9KVF - chains G and D of the 7 polymer chains in the assembly; structure by electron microscopy, 3.00 A resolution.

Chain G:
Protein: Spike protein S1
From: Severe acute respiratory syndrome coronavirus 2
Reference sequence: P0DTC2 (SPIKE_SARS2); residue numbers follow UniProt; this construct covers 317-600
Sequence (284 residues; each row starts with the number of its first residue):
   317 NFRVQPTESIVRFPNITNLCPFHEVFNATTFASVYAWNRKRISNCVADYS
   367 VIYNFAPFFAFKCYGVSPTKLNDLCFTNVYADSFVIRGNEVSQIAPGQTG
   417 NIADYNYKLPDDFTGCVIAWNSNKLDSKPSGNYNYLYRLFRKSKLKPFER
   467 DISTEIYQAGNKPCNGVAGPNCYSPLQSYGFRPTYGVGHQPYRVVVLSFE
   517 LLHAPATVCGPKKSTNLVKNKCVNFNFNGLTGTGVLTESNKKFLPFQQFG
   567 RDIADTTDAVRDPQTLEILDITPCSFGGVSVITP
Disordered / not traced: 317-323, 570, 590-600
Differences from the reference sequence: variant His339 (Gly in P0DTC2), Thr346 (Arg in P0DTC2), Ile368 (Leu in P0DTC2), Phe371 (Ser in P0DTC2), Pro373 (Ser in P0DTC2), Phe375 (Ser in P0DTC2), Ala376 (Thr in P0DTC2), Asn405 (Asp in P0DTC2), Ser408 (Arg in P0DTC2), Asn417 (Lys in P0DTC2), Lys440 (Asn in P0DTC2), Pro445 (Val in P0DTC2), Ser446 (Gly in P0DTC2), Lys460 (Asn in P0DTC2), Asn477 (Ser in P0DTC2), Lys478 (Thr in P0DTC2), Ala484 (Glu in P0DTC2), Pro486 (Phe in P0DTC2), Ser490 (Phe in P0DTC2), Arg498 (Gln in P0DTC2), Tyr501 (Asn in P0DTC2), His505 (Tyr in P0DTC2)
Disulfides: Cys336-Cys361, Cys379-Cys432, Cys391-Cys525, Cys480-Cys488
Curated features (UniProtKB/Swiss-Prot):
  - region: Asn448 to Phe456 (Immunodominant HLA epitope recognized by the CD8+)
  - glycosylation: Thr323 (O-linked (GalNAc) threonine), Ser325 (O-linked (HexNAc...) serine), Asn331 (N-linked (GlcNAc...) (complex) asparagine), Asn343 (N-linked (GlcNAc...) (complex) asparagine)
  - natural variant: His339 (G339H: In strain: Omicron/BA.2.75, Omicron/XBB.1.5 and 1 more; this construct carries the variant), Thr346 (R346T: In strain: Omicron/BQ.1.1, Omicron/XBB.1.5 and 1 more; this construct carries the variant), Ile368 (L368I: In strain: Omicron/XBB.1.5, Omicron/EG.5.1; this construct carries the variant), Phe371 (S371F: In strain: Omicron/BA.2, Omicron/BA.2.12.1 and 6 more; this construct carries the variant), Pro373 (S373P: In strain: Omicron/BA.1, Omicron/BA.2 and 7 more; this construct carries the variant), Phe375 (S375F: In strain: Omicron/BA.1, Omicron/BA.2 and 7 more; this construct carries the variant), Ala376 (T376A: In strain: Omicron/BA.2, Omicron/BA.2.12.1 and 5 more; this construct carries the variant), Asn405 (D405N: In strain: Omicron/BA.2, Omicron/BA.2.12.1 and 6 more; this construct carries the variant), Ser408 (R408S: In strain: Omicron/BA.2, Omicron/BA.2.12.1 and 6 more; this construct carries the variant), Asn417 (K417N: In strain: Beta/B.1.351, Omicron/BA.1 and 8 more; this construct carries the variant), Lys440 (N440K: In strain: Omicron/BA.1, Omicron/BA.2 and 7 more; this construct carries the variant), Lys444 (K444T: In strain: Omicron/BQ.1.1), 18 further natural variant entries in UniProt
  - mutagenesis: Asn331 (N331Q: Reduced viral infectivity), Asn343 (N343Q: Reduced viral infectivity), Leu452 (L452R: Increased resistance to neutralizing antibodies. Decreases HLA binding to NF9 epitope. Increased binding affinity to human ACE2), Tyr453 (Y453F: Decreased HLA binding to NF9 epitope. Increased binding affinity to human ACE2), Ala475 (A475V: Increased resistance to neutralizing antibodies), Val483 (V483A: Increased resistance to neutralizing antibodies), Gln493 (Q493N: Reduced host ACE2-binding affinity in vitro; Q493Y: Reduced host ACE2-binding affinity in vitro), His519 (H519P: Increased resistance to human covalescent sera neutralization)

Chain D:
Protein: 4A5 light chain
From: Macaca mulatta
Sequence (107 residues; numbered 1 to 107; the number before each row is that of its first residue):
     1 DIQMTQSPSSLSAPVGDTVTITCRASQGINSYLNWFQQKPGKAPKLLIYD
    51 ASTLESGVPSRFSGSGSGTDFTLTISSLQPEDFATYYCLQYNNYPFTFGP
   101 GTRLDIK
Disulfides: Cys23-Cys88

Interface between chain G and chain D:
Residue-residue contacts (8):
  Asn439(G) - Asn92(D)  hydrogen bond (side chain-backbone)
  Asn439(G) - Asn93(D)
  Lys440(G) - Asn93(D)
  Pro499(G) - Asn92(D)
  Thr500(G) - Tyr32(D)
  Thr500(G) - Tyr91(D)
  Val503(G) - Tyr94(D)  hydrophobic
  Gln506(G) - Tyr94(D)
Other interface residues (no listed pair), chain G (7 interface residues in all): Pro445
Other interface residues (no listed pair), chain D (6 interface residues in all): Asn30

In short:
Chain G and chain D form an interface of 7 and 6 residues respectively; the contacts include 1 hydrogen bond.
Its one hydrogen-bonded contact is Asn439(G)-Asn92(D). Curated annotation (UniProt) lists 8 mutagenesis sites
on chain G.
Here chain G is Spike protein S1 (Severe acute respiratory syndrome coronavirus 2) and chain D is 4A5 light
chain (Macaca mulatta). Entry 9KVF (Cryo-EM structure of SARS-CoV-2 EG.1 spike protein in complex with
triple-nAb 4A5, 4C1 and 2E10) was determined by electron microscopy.
